Entry 8UX9 (electron microscopy, 3.20 A resolution); this record covers chains A and C of the 3 polymer chains in the assembly.

== Chain A ==
Protein: AriB
Source organism: Escherichia coli B185
UniProtKB: D6IC76 (D6IC76_ECOLX); numbering as in UniProt (aligned over 1-308)
Amino-acid sequence (316 residues; numbered 1 to 316; the number before each row is that of its first residue):
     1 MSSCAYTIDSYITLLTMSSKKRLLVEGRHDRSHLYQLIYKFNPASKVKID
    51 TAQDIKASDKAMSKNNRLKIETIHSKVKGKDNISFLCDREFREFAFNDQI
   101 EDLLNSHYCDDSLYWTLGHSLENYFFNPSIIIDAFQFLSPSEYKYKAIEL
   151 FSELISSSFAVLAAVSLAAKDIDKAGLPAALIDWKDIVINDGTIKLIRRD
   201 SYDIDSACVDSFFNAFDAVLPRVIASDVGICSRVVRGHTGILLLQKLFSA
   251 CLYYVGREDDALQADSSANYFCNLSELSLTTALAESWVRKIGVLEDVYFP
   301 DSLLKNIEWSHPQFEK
Not modelled in the structure: 1-2, 309-316
Differences from the reference sequence: expression tag (309-316)

== Chain C ==
Protein: AriA
Source organism: Escherichia coli B185
UniProtKB: D6IC77 (D6IC77_ECOLX); residues 1-464 here = UniProt positions 1-464
Amino-acid sequence (464 residues; numbered 1 to 464; the number before each row is that of its first residue):
     1 MAIRTISKIELSKIHNRYNLTVDFFNDLNVIHGKNGAGKSTLIHVIANIV
    51 NGDFIRFAFLIFEEIKATYSDGLKIVIRRDKIDEQSFISVTLSNGKYIKF
   101 AVGEAMATVREIESERHLRERDVKSMLAMDIDKFVKENELQKVRASYFPA
   151 FRTMLEAWSSSSDVGYERRVIRSSFYNRKASAFARELFGQFLPSINYPSP
   201 MEIEDRLREEIRRAQLGIAAYESRTFSESFVKVFSALFDNSSVEGEITGE
   251 LLKEIEGLAIAQDSSIKNGYYAEYSKVYEEIRSLINRNLKGKVENSVSGA
   301 LVVYRDALRDRQDYQEKAFSEIDNYMSSVNSFLEDKEMAYDFDLRRKYPK
   351 VGLKFPDGSWSPIRVLSSGERQLLTMLYAASKMGDDAIVLIDEPEISLHI
   401 DWQEDLLKRMLSQLSGRQIIVCTHSPSIATGYEDFMINISPEFISSRDND
   451 NHKDSEEMEEDESL
Not modelled in the structure: 1-2, 113-123, 162-171, 239-248, 288-296, 445-464

== Chain A / chain C interface ==
Residue-residue contacts (12; chain A residue first):
  Y6(A) with P426(C)
  D9(A) with T430(C)
  S10(A) with P426(C); S427(C); T430(C)
  T13(A) with P426(C); A429(C); T430(C)
  M17(A) with H424(C); S425(C); P426(C), hydrophobic; M436(C), hydrophobic
Other interface residues (no listed pair), chain A (8 interface residues in all): L14, T16, S19
Other interface residues (no listed pair), chain C (10 interface residues in all): H32, K34, G431

== Overview ==
8 residues of chain A face 10 of chain C across their interface.
Chain A is AriB and chain C is AriA, both from Escherichia coli B185; the structure, Asymmetric unit of the
PARIS Immune Complex at 3.2 Angstrom Resolution, was determined by electron microscopy.
